7YU3 - chains B and S of the 5 polymer chains in the assembly; structure by electron microscopy, 3.50 A resolution.

# Chain B
Protein: Guanine nucleotide-binding protein G(I)/G(S)/G(T) subunit beta-1
From: Rattus norvegicus
Reference sequence: P54311 (GBB1_RAT); numbering as in UniProt (aligned over 2-340)
Sequence (351 residues; row label = number of the first residue in the row; numbers below 1 keep their minus sign (Met-10 is residue -10)):
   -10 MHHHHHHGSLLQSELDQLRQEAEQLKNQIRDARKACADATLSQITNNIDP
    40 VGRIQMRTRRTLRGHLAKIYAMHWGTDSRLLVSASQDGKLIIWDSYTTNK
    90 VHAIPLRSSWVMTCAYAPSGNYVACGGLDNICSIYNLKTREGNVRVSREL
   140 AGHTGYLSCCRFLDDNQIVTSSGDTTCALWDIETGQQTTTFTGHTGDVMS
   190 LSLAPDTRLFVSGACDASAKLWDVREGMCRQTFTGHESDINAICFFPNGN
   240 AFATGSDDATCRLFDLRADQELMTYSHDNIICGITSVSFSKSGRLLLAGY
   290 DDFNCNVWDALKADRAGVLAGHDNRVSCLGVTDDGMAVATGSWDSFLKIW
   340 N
Unresolved in the structure: -10 to 2
Construct notes: expression tag (-10 to 1)
Curated features (UniProtKB/Swiss-Prot):
  - modified residue: Ser2 (N-acetylserine), His266 (Phosphohistidine)

# Chain S
Protein: scFv16
From: Mus musculus
Notes: antibody fragment or engineered binder
Sequence (260 residues; each row starts with the number of its first residue):
     1 DVQLVESGGGLVQPGGSRKLSCSASGFAFSSFGMHWVRQAPEKGLEWVAY
    51 ISSGSGTIYYADTVKGRFTISRDDPKNTLFLQMTSLRSEDTAMYYCVRSI
   101 YYYGSSPFDFWGQGTTLTVSSGGGGSGGGGSGGGGSDIVMTQATSSVPVT
   151 PGESVSISCRSSKSLLHSNGNTYLYWFLQRPGQSPQLLIYRMSNLASGVP
   201 DRFSGSGSGTAFTLTISRLEAEDVGVYYCMQHLEYPLTFGAGTKLELKAA
   251 AASSEDLYFQ
Unresolved in the structure: 1, 122-135, 248-260

# Interface between chain B and chain S
Pairs across the interface (12; chain B residue first):
  Asp66(B) - Tyr103(S)
  Arg68(B) - Tyr103(S)
  Leu69(B) - Tyr103(S)  hydrophobic
  Asp83(B) - Tyr103(S)
  Val90(B) - Tyr102(S)  hydrophobic
  Arg129(B) - Val2(S)
  Arg129(B) - Arg98(S)  hydrogen bond (backbone-side chain)
  Glu130(B) - Gly26(S)
  Glu130(B) - Phe27(S)
  Glu130(B) - Ala28(S)  hydrogen bond (backbone-backbone)
  Gly131(B) - Ala28(S)
  Gly131(B) - Ser31(S)
Interface residues without a listed pair, chain B (10 interface residues in all): His91, Asn132
Interface residues without a listed pair, chain S (10 interface residues in all): Phe32, Phe110

# Overview
The chain B/chain S interface involves 10 residues from each chain, with 2 hydrogen bonds. Among the polar
pairs are Arg129(B)-Arg98(S) and Glu130(B)-Ala28(S).
Here chain B is Guanine nucleotide-binding protein G(I)/G(S)/G(T) subunit beta-1 (Rattus norvegicus) and chain
S is scFv16 (Mus musculus). Entry 7YU3 (Human Lysophosphatidic Acid Receptor 1-Gi complex bound to
ONO-0740556) was determined by electron microscopy (same publication as 7YU4, 7YU5, 7YU6, 7YU7 and 7YU8).
